Entry 2W8O (X-ray diffraction, 3.40 A resolution); this record covers chain A.

== Chain A ==
Protein: Succinic semialdehyde dehydrogenase mitochondrial
Source organism: Homo sapiens
Notes: EC 1.2.1.24
Reference sequence: P51649 (SSDH_HUMAN); residue numbers follow UniProt; this construct covers 49-535
Sequence (487 residues; each row starts with the number of its first residue):
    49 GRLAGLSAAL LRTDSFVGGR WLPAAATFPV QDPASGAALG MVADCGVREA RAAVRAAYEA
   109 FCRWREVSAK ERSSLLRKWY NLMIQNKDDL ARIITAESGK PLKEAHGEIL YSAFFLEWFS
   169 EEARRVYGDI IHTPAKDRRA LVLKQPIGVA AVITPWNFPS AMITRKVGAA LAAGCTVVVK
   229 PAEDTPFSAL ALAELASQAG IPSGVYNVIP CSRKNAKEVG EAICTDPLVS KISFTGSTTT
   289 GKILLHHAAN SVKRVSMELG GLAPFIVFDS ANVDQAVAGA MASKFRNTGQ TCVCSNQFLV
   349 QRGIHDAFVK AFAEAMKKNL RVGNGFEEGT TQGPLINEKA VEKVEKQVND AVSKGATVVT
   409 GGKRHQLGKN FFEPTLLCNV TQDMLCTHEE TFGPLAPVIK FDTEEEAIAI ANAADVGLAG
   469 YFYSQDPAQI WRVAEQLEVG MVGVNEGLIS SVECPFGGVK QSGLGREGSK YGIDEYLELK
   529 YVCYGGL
Disordered / not traced: 49-50, 434-438
Swiss-Prot annotation at these positions:
  - active site: Glu306 (Proton acceptor), Cys340 (Nucleophile)
  - binding site (NAD(+)): Thr202 to Trp204, Lys228 to Glu231, Gly284 to Gly289, Glu306, Glu438 to Phe440
  - binding site (substrate): Arg213, Arg334, Ser498
  - site: Asn205 (Transition state stabilizer)
  - modified residue: Lys126 (N6-acetyllysine), Lys135 (N6-succinyllysine), Lys184 (N6-succinyllysine), Lys265 (N6-acetyllysine), Lys365 (N6-acetyllysine), Lys402 (N6-succinyllysine), Lys411 (N6-acetyllysine), Ser499 (Phosphoserine)
  - natural variant: Cys93 (C93F: In SSADHD), Gly176 (G176R: In SSADHD), His180 (H180Y: 83% of activity), Pro182 (P182L: 48% of activity), Cys223 (C223Y: In SSADHD), Thr233 (T233M: In SSADHD), Ala237 (A237S: 65% of activity), Asn255 (N255S: In SSADHD), Gly268 (G268E: In SSADHD), Asn335 (N335K: In SSADHD), Pro382 (P382L: In SSADHD; P382Q: In SSADHD), Gly409 (G409D: In SSADHD), 2 further natural variant entries in UniProt
  - mutagenesis: Arg213 (R213A: Reduces catalytic activity to less than 15% of wild-type), Arg334 (R334A: Reduces catalytic activity to less than 15% of wild-type), Cys342 (C342A: Loss of regulation by redox state), Ser498 (S498A: Reduces catalytic activity to less than 15% of wild-type)
From the paper describing this entry:
  - conformationally variable residues (side-chain flip): Cys340
  - catalytic residues: Glu306, Cys340
  - mutagenesis - C340A: abolished catalytic activity on reducing agents
  - mutagenesis - C342A (1.5-fold): increased catalytic activity on reducing agent
  - mutagenesis - C342A: decreased catalytic activity
  - disease-associated variants - C93F (less than 5%), G176R (less than 5%), C223Y (less than 5%), T233M (less than 5%), G268E (less than 5%), N335K (less than 5%), P382L (less than 5%), G409D (less than 5%), G533R (less than 5%): decreased catalytic activity (citing earlier work)
  - mutagenesis - R213A (less than 10%), R334A (less than 10%), S498A (less than 10%): decreased catalytic activity on SSA

== Summary ==
Curated annotation (UniProt) lists active-site residues Glu306 and Cys340, 17 NAD+-binding residues, 3
substrate-binding residues and 4 mutagenesis sites. From the paper: catalytic residues Glu306 and Cys340;
C342A, C93F and G176R, among others, reduce catalytic activity; 14 substitutions were tested in all.
Chain A is Succinic semialdehyde dehydrogenase mitochondrial (Homo sapiens); the structure, The crystal
structure of the reduced form of human SSADH, was determined by X-ray diffraction together with 2W8N, 2W8P,
2W8Q and 2W8R from the same study.
